4MRP - chains A and B; structure by X-ray diffraction, 2.50 A resolution.

Chain A (and B):
Name: ABC transporter related protein
From: Novosphingobium aromaticivorans
Notes: chain B of this document is another copy of the same molecule, construct and numbering; everything in this record applies to it too
Reference sequence: Q2G506 (Q2G506_NOVAD); numbering as in UniProt (aligned over 1-608)
Sequence (614 residues; row label = number of the first residue in the row):
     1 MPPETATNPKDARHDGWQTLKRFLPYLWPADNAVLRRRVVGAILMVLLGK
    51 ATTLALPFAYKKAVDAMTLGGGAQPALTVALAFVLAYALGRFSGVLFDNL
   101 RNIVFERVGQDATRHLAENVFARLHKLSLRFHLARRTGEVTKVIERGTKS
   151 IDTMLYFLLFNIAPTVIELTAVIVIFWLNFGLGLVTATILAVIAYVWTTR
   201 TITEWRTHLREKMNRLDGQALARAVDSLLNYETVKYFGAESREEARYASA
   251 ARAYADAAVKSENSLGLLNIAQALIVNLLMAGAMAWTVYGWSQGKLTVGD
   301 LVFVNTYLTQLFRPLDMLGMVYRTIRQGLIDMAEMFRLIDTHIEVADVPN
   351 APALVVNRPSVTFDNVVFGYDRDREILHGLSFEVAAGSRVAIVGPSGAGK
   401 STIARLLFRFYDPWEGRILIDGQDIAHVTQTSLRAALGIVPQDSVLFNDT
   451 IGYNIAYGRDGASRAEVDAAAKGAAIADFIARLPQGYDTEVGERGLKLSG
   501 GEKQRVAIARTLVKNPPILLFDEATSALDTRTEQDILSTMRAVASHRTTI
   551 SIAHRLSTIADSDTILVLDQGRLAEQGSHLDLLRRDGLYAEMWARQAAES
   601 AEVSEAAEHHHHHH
Disordered / not traced: 1-7, 608-614 (chain B: 1-8, 607-614)
Modified positions: Mse1 (selenomethionine); Mse45, Mse67, Mse154, Mse213, Mse280, Mse284, Mse317, Mse320, Mse332, Mse335, Mse540, Mse592 (selenomethionine; parent Met)
Sequence notes: expression tag (609-614)
Ligand contacts: glutathione (GSH): Leu265, Leu268, Asn269, Gln272, Leu315, Asp316, Mse317, Leu318, Gly319, Mse320
Curated features (UniProtKB/Swiss-Prot):
  - binding site (glutathione): Arg206 to Arg210, Asn269 to Gln272, Asp316 to Gly319
  - binding site (ATP): Tyr370, Gly394 to Arg405
From the paper describing this entry:
  - binding site for glutathione: Asn269, Gln272, Gly319
  - mutagenesis - Y195F, Y195F/Q272A, N269A: increased catalytic activity
  - mutagenesis - N269A: abolished catalytic activity on glutathione
  - mutagenesis - Q272A: decreased catalytic activity on glutathione
  - mutagenesis - Q272A: abolished catalytic activity
  - contacts within the chain: Tyr195-Leu315 (hydrogen bond), Tyr195-Gln272

How chain A and chain B interact:
Residue-residue contacts (214):
  Tyr60(A) - Mse284(B)  hydrophobic
  Tyr60(A) - Leu301(B)
  Tyr60(A) - Val302(B)
  Tyr60(A) - Asn305(B)
  Mse67(A) - Val288(B)
  Mse67(A) - Trp291(B)
  Mse67(A) - Val298(B)  hydrophobic
  Mse67(A) - Leu301(B)  hydrophobic
  Thr68(A) - Thr68(B)
  Ala76(A) - Trp291(B)  hydrophobic
  Leu77(A) - Tyr289(B)  hydrophobic
  Leu77(A) - Ser292(B)
  Ala80(A) - Val288(B)  hydrophobic
  Leu81(A) - Ala285(B)
  Leu81(A) - Val288(B)  hydrophobic
  Val84(A) - Mse284(B)  hydrophobic
  Val84(A) - Ala285(B)
  Val84(A) - Val288(B)  hydrophobic
  Leu85(A) - Ala285(B)  hydrophobic
  Tyr87(A) - Mse284(B)
  Tyr87(A) - Asn305(B)  hydrogen bond
  Ala88(A) - Asn277(B)
  Ala88(A) - Ala281(B)  hydrophobic
  Arg91(A) - Asn277(B)  hydrogen bond
  Arg91(A) - Mse280(B)
  Arg91(A) - Thr309(B)
  Phe92(A) - Ile270(B)
  Phe92(A) - Ala273(B)
  Phe92(A) - Leu274(B)
  Phe92(A) - Asn277(B)
  Val95(A) - Asn269(B)
  Val95(A) - Ala273(B)  hydrophobic
  Leu96(A) - Ile270(B)  hydrophobic
  Asn99(A) - Gly266(B)
  Asn99(A) - Asn269(B)  hydrogen bond
  Asn99(A) - Ile270(B)
  Ile103(A) - Asn263(B)
  Glu106(A) - Val259(B)
  Glu106(A) - Glu262(B)
  Glu106(A) - Asn263(B)
  Arg107(A) - Asp256(B)  salt bridge
  Arg107(A) - Val259(B)
  Gln110(A) - Tyr254(B)
  Gln110(A) - Ala255(B)
  Gln110(A) - Ala258(B)
  Gln110(A) - Val259(B)
  Arg114(A) - Ala251(B)
  Arg114(A) - Arg252(B)
  Ala117(A) - Tyr247(B)
  Glu118(A) - Tyr247(B)
  Glu118(A) - Ala248(B)
  Phe121(A) - Ala224(B)  hydrophobic
  Phe121(A) - Ser227(B)
  Phe121(A) - Glu243(B)
  Phe121(A) - Glu244(B)
  Phe121(A) - Tyr247(B)  hydrophobic
  Ala122(A) - Glu244(B)
  Leu124(A) - Leu228(B)  hydrophobic
  Leu124(A) - Tyr231(B)
  His125(A) - Ser227(B)  hydrogen bond
  His125(A) - Tyr231(B)
  His125(A) - Lys235(B)  hydrogen bond (backbone-side chain)
  His125(A) - Glu240(B)
  Leu127(A) - Tyr231(B)  hydrogen bond (backbone-side chain)
  Ser128(A) - Tyr231(B)
  Leu129(A) - Tyr231(B)  hydrophobic
  Leu133(A) - Leu228(B)
  Leu133(A) - Leu229(B)
  Ala134(A) - Leu229(B)
  Arg135(A) - Leu229(B)
  Thr137(A) - Val225(B)
  Thr137(A) - Leu229(B)
  Val140(A) - Val225(B)  hydrophobic
  Thr141(A) - Leu221(B)
  Thr141(A) - Val225(B)
  Lys142(A) - Thr141(B)
  Lys142(A) - Glu145(B)  salt bridge
  Ile144(A) - Leu221(B)  hydrophobic
  Glu145(A) - Lys142(B)  salt bridge
  Glu145(A) - Leu221(B)
  Leu221(A) - Thr141(B)
  Leu221(A) - Ile144(B)  hydrophobic
  Leu221(A) - Glu145(B)
  Ala224(A) - Phe121(B)
  Val225(A) - Thr137(B)
  Val225(A) - Val140(B)  hydrophobic
  Val225(A) - Thr141(B)
  Asp226(A) - Phe447(B)
  Asp226(A) - Asn448(B)  hydrogen bond (side chain-backbone)
  Ser227(A) - Phe121(B)
  Ser227(A) - His125(B)  hydrogen bond
  Leu228(A) - Leu124(B)  hydrophobic
  Leu228(A) - Leu133(B)
  Leu229(A) - Arg135(B)
  Leu229(A) - Thr137(B)
  Asn230(A) - Val445(B)
  Asn230(A) - Phe447(B)
  Tyr231(A) - Leu124(B)
  Tyr231(A) - His125(B)
  Tyr231(A) - Leu127(B)  hydrogen bond (side chain-backbone)
  Tyr231(A) - Leu129(B)  hydrophobic
  Glu232(A) - Leu129(B)
  Glu232(A) - Arg405(B)  salt bridge
  Glu232(A) - Phe410(B)
  Thr233(A) - Val445(B)
  Thr233(A) - Phe447(B)
  Thr233(A) - Tyr457(B)
  Thr233(A) - Arg510(B)
  Val234(A) - His125(B)
  Val234(A) - Tyr457(B)
  Lys235(A) - His125(B)  hydrogen bond (side chain-backbone)
  Lys235(A) - Phe410(B)
  Lys235(A) - Arg434(B)
  Tyr236(A) - Phe408(B)  hydrophobic
  Tyr236(A) - Phe410(B)  hydrophobic
  Tyr236(A) - Ile439(B)  hydrophobic
  Tyr236(A) - Lys514(B)  hydrogen bond (backbone-side chain)
  Phe237(A) - Tyr457(B)
  Phe237(A) - Gly458(B)
  Phe237(A) - Arg510(B)
  Ala239(A) - Tyr457(B)
  Glu240(A) - His125(B)
  Arg242(A) - Tyr457(B)  hydrogen bond (side chain-backbone)
  Arg242(A) - Asp460(B)  salt bridge
  Glu243(A) - Phe121(B)
  Glu243(A) - Phe447(B)
  Glu243(A) - Tyr453(B)
  Glu243(A) - Tyr457(B)  hydrogen bond
  Glu244(A) - Phe121(B)
  Glu244(A) - Ala122(B)
  Arg246(A) - Asp449(B)  salt bridge
  Arg246(A) - Tyr453(B)  hydrogen bond
  Tyr247(A) - Ala117(B)
  Tyr247(A) - Glu118(B)
  Tyr247(A) - Phe121(B)  hydrophobic
  Ala248(A) - Glu118(B)
  Ala251(A) - Arg114(B)
  Arg252(A) - Arg114(B)
  Tyr254(A) - Gln110(B)
  Asp256(A) - Arg107(B)  salt bridge
  Ala258(A) - Gln110(B)
  Val259(A) - Arg107(B)
  Val259(A) - Gln110(B)
  Glu262(A) - Glu106(B)
  Asn263(A) - Ile103(B)
  Asn263(A) - Glu106(B)
  Gly266(A) - Asn99(B)
  Asn269(A) - Asn99(B)  hydrogen bond
  Ile270(A) - Phe92(B)
  Ile270(A) - Leu96(B)  hydrophobic
  Ile270(A) - Asn99(B)
  Ala273(A) - Phe92(B)
  Ala273(A) - Val95(B)  hydrophobic
  Leu274(A) - Phe92(B)
  Val276(A) - Arg91(B)
  Asn277(A) - Ala88(B)
  Asn277(A) - Arg91(B)  hydrogen bond
  Asn277(A) - Phe92(B)
  Mse280(A) - Arg91(B)
  Ala281(A) - Leu85(B)  hydrophobic
  Ala281(A) - Ala88(B)  hydrophobic
  Mse284(A) - Tyr60(B)  hydrophobic
  Mse284(A) - Tyr87(B)
  Ala285(A) - Leu81(B)
  Val288(A) - Mse67(B)
  Val288(A) - Ala80(B)  hydrophobic
  Val288(A) - Leu81(B)  hydrophobic
  Tyr289(A) - Leu77(B)  hydrophobic
  Trp291(A) - Mse67(B)
  Trp291(A) - Gly72(B)
  Trp291(A) - Ala73(B)  hydrophobic
  Ser292(A) - Ala73(B)
  Ser292(A) - Leu77(B)
  Val298(A) - Mse67(B)  hydrophobic
  Leu301(A) - Tyr60(B)
  Leu301(A) - Mse67(B)
  Val302(A) - Tyr60(B)
  Val302(A) - Val302(B)  hydrophobic
  Asn305(A) - Tyr60(B)
  Asn305(A) - Tyr87(B)  hydrogen bond
  Thr309(A) - Arg91(B)
  Phe408(A) - Tyr236(B)
  Phe410(A) - Glu232(B)
  Phe410(A) - Lys235(B)
  Phe410(A) - Tyr236(B)  hydrophobic
  Arg434(A) - Lys235(B)
  Ile439(A) - Tyr236(B)  hydrophobic
  Val445(A) - Asn230(B)
  Leu446(A) - Asn230(B)
  Phe447(A) - Asp226(B)
  Phe447(A) - Asn230(B)
  Phe447(A) - Glu243(B)
  Asn448(A) - Asp226(B)  hydrogen bond (backbone-side chain)
  Asp449(A) - Arg246(B)  salt bridge
  Tyr453(A) - Arg246(B)  hydrogen bond
  Tyr457(A) - Val234(B)
  Tyr457(A) - Ala239(B)
  Tyr457(A) - Arg242(B)  hydrogen bond (backbone-side chain)
  Tyr457(A) - Glu243(B)  hydrogen bond
  Gly458(A) - Phe237(B)
  Asp460(A) - Arg242(B)
  Arg494(A) - Ala222(B)
  Arg510(A) - Thr233(B)
  Arg510(A) - Phe237(B)
  Lys514(A) - Tyr236(B)  hydrogen bond (side chain-backbone)
  Lys514(A) - Phe237(B)
  Thr530(A) - Val603(B)
  Thr530(A) - Ala606(B)
  Arg531(A) - Glu599(B)
  Arg531(A) - Glu602(B)  salt bridge
  Arg531(A) - Val603(B)
  Gln534(A) - Ala606(B)
  Glu599(A) - Arg531(B)  salt bridge
  Ser604(A) - Ser604(B)
Other interface residues (no listed pair), chain A (123 interface residues in all): Val64, Lys126, Arg136, Asp152, Ala255, Leu265, Leu437, Pro441, Arg459, Glu493, Thr511, Ala607
Other interface residues (no listed pair), chain B (123 interface residues in all): Val64, Val84, Ser128, Arg136, Asp152, Leu265, Leu267, Val276, Leu446, Arg459, Glu493, Thr511, Ser600

In short:
Chain A and chain B each contribute 123 residues to their interface; the contacts include 22 hydrogen bonds
and 10 salt bridges. Polar pairs include Arg107(A)-Asp256(B), Lys142(A)-Glu145(B) and Glu232(A)-Arg405(B).
Bound to chain A: glutathione. From the paper: a binding site for glutathione at Asn269(A), Gln272(A) and
Gly319(A); Y195F, Y195F/Q272A and N269A of chain A increase catalytic activity.
Both chains are ABC transporter related protein (Novosphingobium aromaticivorans). Entry 4MRP (Structure of a
bacterial Atm1-family ABC transporter) was determined by X-ray diffraction, deposited together with 4MRN,
4MRR, 4MRS and 4MRV.
